PDB entry 1QSF | X-ray diffraction, 2.80 A resolution | chains A and D of the 5 polymer chains in the assembly

[Chain A]
Protein: MHC class I HLA-A
From: Homo sapiens
Reference sequence: P01892 (1A02_HUMAN); residues 1-274 here correspond to UniProt positions 25-298 (UniProt number = residue number + 24)
Chain sequence (274 residues; row label = number of the first residue in the row):
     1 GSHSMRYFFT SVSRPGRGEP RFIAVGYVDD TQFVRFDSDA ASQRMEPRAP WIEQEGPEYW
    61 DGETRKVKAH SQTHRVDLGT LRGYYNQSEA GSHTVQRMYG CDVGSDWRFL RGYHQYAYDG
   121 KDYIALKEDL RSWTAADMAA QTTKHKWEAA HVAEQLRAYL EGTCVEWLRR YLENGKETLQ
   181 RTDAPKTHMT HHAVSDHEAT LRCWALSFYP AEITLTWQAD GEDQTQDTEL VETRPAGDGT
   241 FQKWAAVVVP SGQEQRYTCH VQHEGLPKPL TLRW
Cystine bridges: C101-C164, C203-C259

[Chain D]
Protein: Human T-cell receptor
From: Homo sapiens
Chain sequence (200 residues; row label = number of the first residue in the row; note: 6 numbers in that range are skipped by the numbering (no residue carries them; nothing is unmodelled there)):
     1 KEVEQNSGPL SVPEGAIASL NCTYSDRGSQ SFFWYRQYSG KSPELIMSIY SNGDKEDG
    61 RFTAQLNKAS QYVSLLIRDS QPSDSATYLC AVT
    98 TDSWGKLQFG AGTQVVVTPD IQNPDPAVYQ LRDSKSSDKS VCLFTDFDSQ TNVSQSKDSD
   158 VYITDKTVLD MRSMDFKSNS AVAWSNKSDF ACANAFNNSI IPEDTFFPS
Cystine bridges: C22-C90, C139-C189

[How chain A and chain D interact]
Pairs across the interface (23):
  E58(A) - S25(D)
  E58(A) - D26(D)
  E58(A) - R27(D)
  R65(A) - T98(D)  hydrogen bond
  R65(A) - D99(D)  salt bridge
  R65(A) - W101(D)
  R65(A) - G102(D)
  K66(A) - Q30(D)
  K66(A) - D99(D)
  K68(A) - W101(D)
  A69(A) - W101(D)  hydrophobic
  Q72(A) - W101(D)
  Q155(A) - S31(D)
  Q155(A) - Y50(D)
  A158(A) - Y50(D)
  A158(A) - S51(D)
  Y159(A) - Q30(D)
  T163(A) - K68(D)  hydrogen bond
  E166(A) - N52(D)  hydrogen bond
  E166(A) - K68(D)  salt bridge
  W167(A) - R27(D)
  W167(A) - G28(D)
  R170(A) - R27(D)

[In short]
The interface between chain A and chain D involves 13 residues on one side and 14 on the other, with 3
hydrogen bonds and 2 salt bridges. Among the polar pairs are R65(A)-D99(D), E166(A)-K68(D) and R65(A)-T98(D).
Here chain A is MHC class I HLA-A and chain D is Human T-cell receptor, both from Homo sapiens. Entry 1QSF
(Structure of A6-TCR bound to HLA-A2 complexed with altered htlv-1 tax peptide Y8A) was determined by X-ray
diffraction (same publication as 1QSE and 1QRN).
